PDB entry 8H9E | electron microscopy, 2.53 A resolution | chains A and O of the 9 polymer chains in the assembly

Chain A:
Molecule: ATP synthase subunit alpha, mitochondrial
From: Homo sapiens
UniProtKB: P25705 (ATPA_HUMAN); residues 1-510 here correspond to UniProt positions 44-553 (UniProt number = residue number + 43)
Sequence (510 residues; each row starts with the number of its first residue):
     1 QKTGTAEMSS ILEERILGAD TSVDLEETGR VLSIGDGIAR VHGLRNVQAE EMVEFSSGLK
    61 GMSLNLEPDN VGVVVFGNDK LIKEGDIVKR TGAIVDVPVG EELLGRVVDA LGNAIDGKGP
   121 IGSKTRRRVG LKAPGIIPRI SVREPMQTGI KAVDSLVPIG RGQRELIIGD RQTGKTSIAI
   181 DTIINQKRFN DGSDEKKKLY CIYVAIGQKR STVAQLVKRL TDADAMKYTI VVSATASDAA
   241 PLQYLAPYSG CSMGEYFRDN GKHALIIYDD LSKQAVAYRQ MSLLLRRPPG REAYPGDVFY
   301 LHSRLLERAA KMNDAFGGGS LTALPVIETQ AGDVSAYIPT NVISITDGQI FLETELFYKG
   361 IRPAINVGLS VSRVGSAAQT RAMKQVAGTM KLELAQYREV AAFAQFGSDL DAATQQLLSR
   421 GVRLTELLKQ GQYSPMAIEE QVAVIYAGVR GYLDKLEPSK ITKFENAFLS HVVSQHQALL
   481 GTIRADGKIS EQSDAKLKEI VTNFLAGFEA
Not modelled in the structure: 1-2, 19-22, 510
Bound ions: Mg2+: T176 (together with ATP)
Small-molecule neighbours: ATP (adenosine-5'-triphosphate): D170, R171, Q172, T173, G174, K175, T176, S177, E328, F357, R362, P363, Q430, G431, Q432

Chain O:
Molecule: ATP synthase subunit O, mitochondrial
From: Homo sapiens
UniProtKB: P48047 (ATPO_HUMAN); residues 1-190 here correspond to UniProt positions 24-213 (UniProt number = residue number + 23)
Sequence (190 residues; row label = number of the first residue in the row):
     1 FAKLVRPPVQ VYGIEGRYAT ALYSAASKQN KLEQVEKELL RVAQILKEPK VAASVLNPYV
    61 KRSIKVKSLN DITAKERFSP LTTNLINLLA ENGRLSNTQG VVSAFSTMMS VHRGEVPCTV
   121 TSASPLEEAT LSELKTVLKS FLSQGQVLKL EAKTDPSILG GMIVRIGEKY VDMSVKTKIQ
   181 KLGRAMREIV
Not modelled in the structure: 1, 189-190

Interface between chain A and chain O:
Contacting residue pairs (27; chain A residue first):
  T3(A) - I14(O)
  T3(A) - R94(O)  hydrogen bond (backbone-side chain)
  E7(A) - R17(O)
  E7(A) - Y18(O)  hydrogen bond
  E7(A) - N92(O)
  E7(A) - R94(O)  salt bridge
  M8(A) - R17(O)
  S9(A) - L4(O)
  S9(A) - R17(O)
  S9(A) - A21(O)
  S10(A) - L4(O)
  L12(A) - Y18(O)
  L12(A) - A21(O)  hydrophobic
  L12(A) - L88(O)  hydrophobic
  E13(A) - L4(O)
  E13(A) - A21(O)
  E13(A) - A25(O)
  R15(A) - N84(O)
  R15(A) - L88(O)
  R15(A) - E91(O)  salt bridge
  I16(A) - A21(O)  hydrophobic
  I16(A) - L22(O)
  I16(A) - A25(O)  hydrophobic
  I16(A) - L81(O)
  I16(A) - N84(O)  hydrogen bond (backbone-side chain)
  I16(A) - L85(O)  hydrophobic
  L17(A) - A25(O)
Interface residues without a listed pair, chain O (20 interface residues in all): A2, R6, T20, S24, K28, Q29

Overview:
10 residues of chain A and 20 residues of chain O are in contact, with 3 hydrogen bonds and 2 salt bridges.
Polar pairs include E7(A)-R94(O), R15(A)-E91(O) and T3(A)-R94(O). Chain A binds ATP.
Chain A is ATP synthase subunit alpha, mitochondrial and chain O is ATP synthase subunit O, mitochondrial,
both from Homo sapiens; the structure, Human ATP synthase F1 domain, state 1, was determined by electron
microscopy together with 8H9I, 8H9L and 8H9P from the same study.
